PDB entry 7S07 | X-ray diffraction, 3.29 A resolution | chains X and Y of the 7 polymer chains in the assembly

[Chain X]
Molecule: 769C2 Fab Heavy chain
Organism: Homo sapiens
Notes: antibody fragment or engineered binder
Sequence (225 residues; each row starts with the number of its first residue; a row labelled like 82A-82C holds insertion residues (82A, then the next letters in order)):
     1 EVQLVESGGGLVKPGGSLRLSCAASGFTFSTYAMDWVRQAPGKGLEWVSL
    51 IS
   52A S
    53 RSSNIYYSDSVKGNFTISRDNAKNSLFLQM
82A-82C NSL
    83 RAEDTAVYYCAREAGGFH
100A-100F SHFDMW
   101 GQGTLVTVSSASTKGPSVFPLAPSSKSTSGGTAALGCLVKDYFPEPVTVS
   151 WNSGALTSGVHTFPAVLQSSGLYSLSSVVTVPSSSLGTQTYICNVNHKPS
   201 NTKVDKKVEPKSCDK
Disordered / not traced: 125-131, 213-215
Disulfide bonds: Cys22-Cys92, Cys137-Cys193

[Chain Y]
Molecule: 769C2 Fab Light chain
Organism: Homo sapiens
Notes: antibody fragment or engineered binder
Sequence (215 residues; row label = number of the first residue in the row; note: 1 number in that range is skipped by the numbering (no residue carries it; nothing is unmodelled there); a row labelled like 95A-95D holds insertion residues (95A, then the next letters in order)):
     1 QSVLTQPAS
    11 VSGSLGQSVTISCTGTS
   28A S
   29B D
   30C V
    28 GGYDYVSWYQQHPGKNPKLMIFEVNNRPSGVSTRFSGSKSGNTASLTISG
    78 LQAEDEADYYCNSYSTTT
95A-95D TWVF
    96 GGGTSLTVLGQPKAAPSVTLFPPSSEELQANKATLVCLISDFYPGAVTVA
   146 WKADSSPVKAGVETTTPSKQSNNKYAASSYLSLTPEQWKSHRSYSCQVTH
   196 EGSTVEKTVAPTEC
Disordered / not traced: 1, 208-209
Disulfide bonds: Cys23-Cys88, Cys132-Cys191

[How chain X and chain Y interact]
Pairs across the interface (64; chain X residue first):
  Gln39(X) with Gln38(Y), hydrogen bond
  Lys43(X) with Tyr87(Y), hydrogen bond (backbone-side chain); Gly97(Y); Gly98(Y)
  Leu45(X) with Tyr87(Y), hydrophobic; Phe95D(Y)
  Trp47(X) with Thr95(Y); Trp95B(Y)
  Leu50(X) with Thr95A(Y); Trp95B(Y)
  Asp61(X) with Thr95(Y)
  Tyr91(X) with Lys42(Y), hydrogen bond (side chain-backbone); Pro44(Y)
  Glu95(X) with Trp95B(Y)
  Phe99(X) with Tyr32(Y)
  Ser100A(X) with Tyr32(Y); Ser34(Y); Tyr91(Y); Trp95B(Y)
  His100B(X) with Ser34(Y); Tyr36(Y); Leu46(Y); Phe49(Y); Trp95B(Y)
  Phe100C(X) with Tyr36(Y), hydrogen bond (backbone-side chain); Leu46(Y); Asn89(Y); Trp95B(Y), hydrophobic; Phe95D(Y), hydrophobic
  Trp100F(X) with Tyr36(Y); Pro44(Y)
  Gly101(X) with Asn43(Y)
  Phe119(X) with Ser119(Y); Glu122(Y)
  Pro120(X) with Ser119(Y); Glu121(Y)
  Leu121(X) with Phe116(Y), hydrophobic
  Ala122(X) with Phe116(Y)
  Ser124(X) with Pro117(Y)
  Leu135(X) with Phe116(Y)
  Leu138(X) with Val131(Y), hydrophobic; Tyr175(Y), hydrophobic
  Lys140(X) with Thr129(Y)
  His161(X) with Ala171(Y)
  Phe163(X) with Leu133(Y), hydrophobic; Ile134(Y); Ser135(Y); Ala171(Y), hydrophobic; Ala172(Y)
  Pro164(X) with Thr160(Y); Ser163(Y)
  Ala165(X) with Thr160(Y)
  Val166(X) with Glu158(Y); Thr159(Y); Thr160(Y); Tyr175(Y), hydrophobic
  Leu167(X) with Glu158(Y); Thr159(Y)
  Gln168(X) with Glu158(Y), hydrogen bond
  Ser169(X) with Glu158(Y), hydrogen bond (backbone-side chain)
  Ser174(X) with Tyr175(Y)
  Leu175(X) with Tyr175(Y)
  Ser176(X) with Val131(Y); Tyr175(Y), hydrogen bond (backbone-side chain)
Also at the interface, not in a pair above, chain X (42 interface residues in all): Asp35, Val37, Tyr58, His100, Asp100D, Ala134, Gly136, Val178, Lys206
Also at the interface, not in a pair above, chain Y (42 interface residues in all): Ser2, Lys45, Thr99, Thr114, Ser120, Ser173, Ser177

[Overview]
The chain X/chain Y interface involves 42 residues from each chain; the contacts include 7 hydrogen bonds.
Polar contacts include Gln39(X)-Gln38(Y), Lys43(X)-Tyr87(Y) and Tyr91(X)-Lys42(Y).
Here chain X is 769C2 Fab Heavy chain and chain Y is 769C2 Fab Light chain, both from Homo sapiens. Entry 7S07
(Crystal structure of Epstein-Barr virus glycoprotein gH/gL/gp42-peptide in complex with human neutralizing
antibodies 769B10 and 769C2) was determined by X-ray diffraction (same publication as 7S0J).
